6DZI - chains A and O of the 56 polymer chains in the assembly; structure by electron microscopy, 3.46 A resolution.

== Chain A ==
Molecule: 23 S rRNA
From: Mycobacterium smegmatis str. MC2 155
Sequence (3119 nucleotides; numbered 2 to 3120; the number before each row is that of its first residue):
     2 AAGUGUUUAA GGGCGCAUGG UGGAUGCCUU GGCACUGGGA GCCGAUGAAG GACGUAGGAG
    62 GCUGCGAUAA GCCUCGGGGA GCUGUCAACC GAGCGUUGAU CCGAGGAUGU CCGAAUGGGG
   122 AAACCCGGCA CGAGUGAUGU CGUGUCACCA GGCGCUGAAU AUAUAGGCGU CUGGGGGGAA
   182 CGCGGGGAAG UGAAACAUCU CAGUACCCGU AGGAAGAGAA AACAAAAUGU GAUUCCGUGA
   242 GUAGUGGCGA GCGAAAGCGG AGGAUGGCUA AACCGUAUGC AUGUGAUACC GGGUAGGGGU
   302 UGUGUGUGCG GGGUUGUGGG ACCUAUCUUU CCGGCUCUAC CUGGCUGGAG GGCAGUGAGA
   362 AAAUGUUGUG GUUAGCGGAA AUGGCUUGGG AUGGCCUGCC GUAGACGGUG AGAGCCCGGU
   422 ACGUGAAAAC CCGACGUCUG UCUUGAUGGU GUUCCCGAGU AGCAGCGGGC CCGUGGAAUC
   482 UGCUGUGAAU CUGCCGGGAC CACCCGGUAA GCCUGAAUAC UUCCCAGUGA CCGAUAGCGG
   542 AUUAGUACCG UGAGGGAAUG GUGAAAAGUA CCCCGGGAGG GGAGUGAAAG AGUACCUGAA
   602 ACCGUGCGCU UACAAUCCGU CAGAGCCCUC GACGUGUCGU GGGGUGAUGG CGUGCCUUUU
   662 GAAGAAUGAG CCUGCGAGUC AGGGACAUGU CGCGAGGUUA ACCCGGGUGG GGUAGCCGCA
   722 GCGAAAGCGA GUCUGAAUAG GGCGUAUCCA CACAAGAGUG UGUGGUGUAG UGGUGUGUUC
   782 UGGACCCGAA GCGGAGUGAU CUACCCAUGG CCAGGGUGAA GCGCGGGUAA GACCGCGUGG
   842 AGGCCCGAAC CCACUUAGGU UGAAGACUGA GGGGAUGAGC UGUGGGUAGG GGUGAAAGGC
   902 CAAUCAAACU CCGUGAUAGC UGGUUCUCCC CGAAAUGCAU UUAGGUGCAG CGUCGCAUGU
   962 UUCUUGCCGG AGGUAGAGCU ACUGGAUGGC CGAUGGGCCC CACAGGGUUA CUGACGUCAG
  1022 CCAAACUCCG AAUGCCGGUA AGUCCAAGAG UGCGGCAGUG AGACGGCGGG GGAUAAGCUC
  1082 CGUGCGUCGA GAGGGAAACA GCCCAGAUCG CCGGCUAAGG CCCCUAAGCG UGUGCUAAGU
  1142 GGAAAAGGAU GUGCAGUCGC GAAGACAACC AGGAGGUUGG CUUAGAAGCA GCCACCCUUG
  1202 AAAGAGUGCG UAAUAGCUCA CUGGUCAAGU GAUUGUGCGC CGAUAAUGUA GCGGGGCUCA
  1262 AGCACACCGC CGAAGCCGCG GCAGCCAACG UGUUGGCUGG GUAGGGGAGC GUCCUGCAUC
  1322 CGGUGAAGCC GCCGAGUGAU CGAGUGGUGG AGGGUGUGGG AGUGAGAAUG CAGGCAUGAG
  1382 UAGCGAUUAG GCAAGUGAGA ACCUUGCCCG CCGAAAGACC AAGGGUUCCU GGGCCAGGCC
  1442 AGUCCGCCCA GGGUGAGUCG GGACCUAAGG CGAGGCCGAC AGGCGUAGUC GAUGGACAAC
  1502 GGGUUGAUAU UCCCGUACCC GUGUAUGUGC GUCCAUGAUG AAUCAGCGGU ACUAACCAUC
  1562 CAAAACCACC GUGACCGCAC CUUUCGGGGU GUGGCGUUGG UGGGGCUGCA UGGGACCUUC
  1622 GUUGGUAGUA GUCAAGCGAU GGGGUGACGC AGGAAGGUAG CCGUACCGGU CAGUGGUAAU
  1682 ACCGGGGUAA GCCUGUAGGG AGUCAGAUAG GUAAAUCCGU CUGGCAUAUA UCCUGAGAGG
  1742 UGAUGCAUAG CCGAGUGAGG CGAAUUCGGU GAUCCUAUGC UGCCGAGAAA AGCCUCUAGC
  1802 GAGGACAUAC ACGGCCCGUA CCCCAAACCA ACACAGGUGG UCAGGUAGAG AAUACUAAGG
  1862 CGUACGAGUG AACUAUGGUU AAGGAACUCG GCAAAAUGCC CCCGUAACUU CGGGAGAAGG
  1922 GGGACCCACA UGGCGUGUAA GCCUUUACGG CCCAAGCGUG AGUGGGUGGC ACAAACCAGU
  1982 GAGAAGCGAC UGUUUACUAA AAACACAGGU CCGUGCGAAG UCGCAAGACG AUGUAUACGG
  2042 ACUGACGCCU GCCCGGUGCU GGAAGGUUAA GAGGACCCGU UAACUCCCUU UGGGGGUGAA
  2102 GCGGAGAAUU UAAGCCCCAG UAAACGGCGG UGGUAACUAU AACCAUCCUA AGGUAGCGAA
  2162 AUUCCUUGUC GGGUAAGUUC CGACCUGCAC GAAUGGCGUA ACGACUUCUC AACUGUCUCA
  2222 ACCAUAGACU CGGCGAAAUU GCACUACGAG UAAAGAUGCU CGUUACGCGC GGCAGGACGA
  2282 AAAGACCCCG GGACCUUCAC UACAACUUGG UAUUGGUGCU CGAUACGGUU UGUGUAGGAU
  2342 AGGUGGGAGA CUGUGAAGCU CACACGCCAG UGUGGGUGGA GUCGUUGUUG AAAUACCACU
  2402 CUGAUCGUAU UGGGCCUCUA ACCUCGGACC GUAUAUCCGG UUCAGGGACA GUGCCUGGUG
  2462 GGUAGUUUAA CUGGGGCGGU UGCCUCCUAA AAUGUAACGG AGGCGCCCAA AGGUUCCCUC
  2522 AACCUGGACG GCAAUCAGGU GUUGAGUGUA AGUGCACAAG GGAGCUUGAC UGCGAGACGG
  2582 ACAUGUCGAG CAGGGACGAA AGUCGGGACU AGUGAUCCGG CACCUCUGAG UGGAAGGGGU
  2642 GUCGCUCAAC GGAUAAAAGG UACCCCGGGG AUAACAGGCU GAUCUUCCCC AAGAGUCCAU
  2702 AUCGACGGGA UGGUUUGGCA CCUCGAUGUC GGCUCGUCGC AUCCUGGGGC UGGAGCAGGU
  2762 CCCAAGGGUU GGGCUGUUCG CCCAUUAAAG CGGCACGCGA GCUGGGUUUA GAACGUCGUG
  2822 AGACAGUUCG GUCUCUAUCC GCCGCGCGCG UCAGAAGCUU GAGGAAACCU GUCCCUAGUA
  2882 CGAGAGGACC GGGACGGACG AACCUCUGGU AUACCAGUUG UCCCACCAGG GGCACGGCUG
  2942 GAUAGCCACG UUCGGACAGG AUAACCGCUG AAAGCAUCUA AGCGGGAAAC CUCUUCCAAG
  3002 ACCAGGCUUC UCACCCUCUA GGAGGGAUAA GGCCCCCCGC AGACCACGGG AUUGAUAGAC
  3062 CAGACCUGGA AGCCUAGUAA UAGGUGCAGG GAACUGGCAC UAACCGGCCG AAAACUUAC

== Chain O ==
Name: 50S ribosomal protein L17
From: Mycobacterium smegmatis (strain ATCC 700084 / mc(2)155)
Reference sequence: A0QSL9 (RL17_MYCS2); residues 2-119 here = UniProt positions 2-119
Chain sequence (118 residues; numbered 2 to 119; the number before each row is that of its first residue):
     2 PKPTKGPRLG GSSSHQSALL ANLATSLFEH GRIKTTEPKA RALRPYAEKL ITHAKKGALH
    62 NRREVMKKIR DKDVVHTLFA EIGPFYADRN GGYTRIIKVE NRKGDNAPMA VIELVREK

== Chain A / chain O interface ==
Pairs across the interface (103; chain A residue first):
  A1390(A) - His16(O)  hydrogen bond to the base
  A1390(A) - Ala19(O)  base contact
  G1391(A) - His16(O)  hydrogen bond to the sugar
  G1391(A) - Asn23(O)  base contact
  G1392(A) - Leu24(O)  sugar contact
  C1393(A) - Leu24(O)  sugar contact
  C1393(A) - Ser27(O)  sugar contact
  C1393(A) - Ile34(O)  sugar contact
  C1393(A) - Lys35(O)  phosphate contact
  C1393(A) - Thr36(O)  phosphate contact
  A1394(A) - His31(O)  sugar contact
  A1394(A) - Lys35(O)  hydrogen bond to the phosphate
  G1400(A) - Lys104(O)  sugar contact
  A1402(A) - Arg103(O)  hydrogen bond to the sugar
  A1402(A) - Lys104(O)  phosphate contact
  A1402(A) - Gly105(O)  base contact
  C1409(A) - Asn23(O)  hydrogen bond to the sugar
  C1410(A) - Arg71(O)  salt bridge to the phosphate
  A1442(A) - Lys104(O)  hydrogen bond to the sugar
  A1673(A) - Lys73(O)  hydrogen bond to the phosphate
  G1674(A) - Lys73(O)  salt bridge to the phosphate
  G1674(A) - Asp74(O)  hydrogen bond to the base
  G1674(A) - His77(O)  stacking on the base
  U1675(A) - Leu60(O)  base contact
  U1675(A) - Arg63(O)  hydrogen bond to the sugar
  U1675(A) - Arg64(O)  hydrogen bond to the base
  U1675(A) - Met67(O)  base contact
  G1676(A) - Leu60(O)  base contact
  G1676(A) - Arg64(O)  hydrogen bond to the base
  G1867(A) - Arg103(O)  sugar contact
  G1867(A) - Asp106(O)  hydrogen bond to the base
  A1868(A) - Thr37(O)  hydrogen bond to the sugar
  A1868(A) - Lys40(O)  phosphate contact
  A1868(A) - Arg103(O)  sugar contact
  A1868(A) - Asp106(O)  sugar contact
  A1868(A) - Ala108(O)  sugar contact
  G1869(A) - Leu10(O)  phosphate contact
  G1869(A) - Thr37(O)  phosphate contact
  G1869(A) - Pro39(O)  phosphate contact
  G1869(A) - Lys40(O)  salt bridge to the phosphate
  U1870(A) - Pro8(O)  base contact
  G1871(A) - Lys6(O)  hydrogen bond to the base
  G1871(A) - Gly7(O)  sugar contact
  A2225(A) - Gly7(O)  phosphate contact
  A2225(A) - Arg9(O)  salt bridge to the phosphate
  U2226(A) - Pro8(O)  phosphate contact
  U2226(A) - Arg9(O)  hydrogen bond to the phosphate
  U2226(A) - Gly12(O)  sugar contact
  C2232(A) - Asn107(O)  hydrogen bond to the sugar
  G2233(A) - Gly105(O)  hydrogen bond to the base
  G2233(A) - Asp106(O)  base contact
  G2233(A) - Asn107(O)  sugar contact
  U2913(A) - Ser14(O)  sugar contact
  A2914(A) - Pro2(O)  base contact
  A2914(A) - Pro4(O)  base contact
  A2914(A) - Thr5(O)  hydrogen bond to the base
  A2914(A) - Arg9(O)  salt bridge to the phosphate
  A2914(A) - Ser14(O)  phosphate contact
  A2914(A) - Gln17(O)  phosphate contact
  A2914(A) - Leu21(O)  base contact
  A2914(A) - Tyr47(O)  base contact
  C2925(A) - Lys73(O)  sugar contact
  A2926(A) - Lys73(O)  salt bridge to the phosphate
  A2929(A) - Arg64(O)  hydrogen bond to the base
  G2930(A) - Arg64(O)  sugar contact
  G2931(A) - Lys68(O)  sugar contact
  G2932(A) - Lys68(O)  sugar contact
  G2933(A) - Arg71(O)  sugar contact
  C2934(A) - Ser15(O)  phosphate contact
  C3038(A) - Arg42(O)  salt bridge to the phosphate
  C3039(A) - Arg42(O)  salt bridge to the phosphate
  G3040(A) - Lys3(O)  salt bridge to the phosphate
  C3041(A) - Lys6(O)  salt bridge to the phosphate
  G3043(A) - Lys6(O)  base contact
  G3059(A) - Lys3(O)  salt bridge to the phosphate
  G3059(A) - Gly93(O)  base contact
  A3060(A) - Glu49(O)  hydrogen bond to the sugar
  A3060(A) - Asn91(O)  base contact
  A3060(A) - Gly92(O)  base contact
  A3060(A) - Gly93(O)  sugar contact
  C3061(A) - Lys50(O)  phosphate contact
  C3061(A) - Thr53(O)  phosphate contact
  C3061(A) - Gly92(O)  sugar contact
  A3071(A) - His61(O)  base contact
  A3072(A) - His61(O)  sugar contact
  A3072(A) - Arg64(O)  sugar contact
  G3073(A) - Leu60(O)  sugar contact
  G3090(A) - His61(O)  hydrogen bond to the sugar
  G3091(A) - Glu65(O)  phosphate contact
  G3092(A) - His54(O)  salt bridge to the phosphate
  G3092(A) - Glu65(O)  phosphate contact
  A3093(A) - Pro2(O)  phosphate contact
  A3093(A) - Lys50(O)  salt bridge to the phosphate
  A3094(A) - Pro4(O)  base contact
  C3101(A) - Arg90(O)  hydrogen bond to the sugar
  C3101(A) - Gly92(O)  base contact
  C3101(A) - Gly93(O)  base contact
  U3102(A) - Arg45(O)  hydrogen bond to the base
  U3102(A) - Arg90(O)  sugar contact
  U3102(A) - Gly93(O)  sugar contact
  U3102(A) - Thr95(O)  hydrogen bond to the sugar
  U3102(A) - Arg96(O)  sugar contact
  A3103(A) - Arg96(O)  salt bridge to the phosphate
Also at the interface, not in a pair above, chain A (56 interface residues in all): G1411, A2227, C3037, C3062
Also at the interface, not in a pair above, chain O (62 interface residues in all): Leu20, Glu38, Ala43, Pro46, Lys57, Lys99

== Overview ==
56 residues of chain A and 62 residues of chain O are in contact; the contacts include 24 hydrogen bonds, 14
salt bridges and 1 aromatic stacking contact. Among the polar pairs are A1390(A)-His16(O), G1674(A)-Asp74(O)
and U1675(A)-Arg64(O).
Chain A is 23 S rRNA (Mycobacterium smegmatis str. MC2 155) and chain O is 50S ribosomal protein L17
(Mycobacterium smegmatis (strain ATCC 700084 / mc(2)155)); the structure, Cryo-EM Structure of Mycobacterium
smegmatis 70S C(minus) ribosome 70S-MPY complex, was determined by electron microscopy (same publication as
6DZP and 6DZK).
